Entry 7PWG (electron microscopy, 2.75 A resolution); this record covers chains 1 and N of the 44 polymer chains in the assembly.

Chain 1:
Molecule: rRNA 28S
Source organism: Giardia lamblia ATCC 50803
Sequence (2707 nucleotides; row label = number of the first residue in the row):
     1 GCGCGGCCCG AGGCGGCGGG GGCGACGGGC GGAACUUAAG CAUAUCAGUA CGCCCCGGAG
    61 GAGAAACCAA CCGGGAUUCC CCGUAGCGGC GAGCGACGCG GGAGGAGCCC GCCCCGAAGG
   121 CGCGCUGUGG GGCGCAGGCG CAGGCCCGCC GCGAGGGGGC CCGAGGGCCC CGCCCGAGAG
   181 GGUGCAAGCC CCGUACGGCG GCCGCCGGGC CUGCGCGGCG AGUAGCGCUG CUUGAGCGUG
   241 CAGCGCGAAG GGAGGCGCGG CCCUUCCAAG GCUAAAUACG CCCCGGGACC GAUAGCGGAC
   301 CAAGUAGCGC GAGCGAACGG UGAAAAGGAC GCCCUGCGGC CGCUCAAAAG ACCUGAACCC
   361 GGCCGGCCGC CGGCCCGCCG GCCCCGUCUC GAXACXCGGA CCGAGGAGCC ACGCGCCGCG
   421 GCGAGCCCGA GGGAGCCCCC GCGGCGGAGC GAGCGCGAGA CGCCCCGGGC CCGCCGCGCC
   481 CCUGCGGGCG UGCGCGGGCC GAGCCGCGGC GCGUGGGCCC GAXAGGCGGU GAUCUAUGCC
   541 CGGCGAGGGC GAGGCCGGGC GAAAGCCUGG UGGAGGCCCG CCGCGGUGCU GACGCGCAGA
   601 UCGCUCGUCG GAGCCGGGCA UGGGGGCGAA AGACUCAUCG AACCGCCUGG UAGCUGGUUG
   661 CCUCCGAAAU GUCUCCCAGG ACAGCCGCCG CCCCGCAGUU GCGGCCCGUA GAGCGCUGGC
   721 CGGCGGGAGC GGGGGGCCUG CCCCUCGCCC GCCCCCCAAA CUCCGAAGGG CCGCGCCGCC
   781 CCGCCGCUGG CCUGGGCGGG GCGGGCGAAU GCGGGCGGCG CGUGGGCCCC UCCUGGUAAG
   841 CAGGACGGGC GAGGCGGGAC GAUCCGGACG CCGGGCCAGG GUGCGCCGCC GGGGCCCGCG
   901 GAACGGCGUC GGCCGGUCCC GACAGCUGGA AGGUGGCCCC AGAAGUCGGC AUCCUCCAGG
   961 GAGUGUGUAA CAACCCACCA GCCGAAUCGG CCGGCCCGGA AAAUGGAGCG CGCCGGAGCC
  1021 CCGGACCCGC GCCCGGCCGC CGCGCGCGGC GGGUAGGAGG CCGCAGAGGC CCCGGGGGCG
  1081 AAGGCGGCGC GCAGGCCCCG CCGGACCGGC CUCUGGUGCA GAUCUCGGCA GCAGUAGCCG
  1141 CUACUCCGCG CCCCGGAGGA CUGAGGGGGA GACGGGUUCC GCGGCGCCUG CAUCUGGCCG
  1201 CGGGUGACUC GGGCCUAAGC GGCGGGUGAA GACCGGGAAG GGGCGUGCCC GCCCGUCGAA
  1261 CGGGGAGCCG GCGGAGACUC CGGCAGGCGC GGCCCCCGCG GAGACGCCCG CCCCCCGGCG
  1321 ACGCGCACGG GGACCGCGGC GGGCGGCGCC CCGGCCCGCG AACGCCCCGC AGCCCCCGGA
  1381 CGCCUUGCGC GGAGAGGGGG GCCCGGGGGC GGACCCCGCG CGUCCCCGGC CGCCCCUGAA
  1441 AAGCCGGGGG GCGCCGGCCG CGCGCCGUAC CGACCGCAGC AGGACUCCGG GGUCAGCAGC
  1501 CUCUAGCGCG GGAGCGAACG CGGCUCAGGG AAGUCGGCAA GCCGGCUCCG UAACCUCGGG
  1561 AAAAGGAGUG GCUCUGACGG CGCGCCGGGU CAGAACUGGA ACGGACGCGG GGAUCCCGAC
  1621 UGUUUACUAG AAACACAGCG UCGCGAGGGC CGCACCCGGC GCUGGCGCGA CGUGAUUUCU
  1681 GCCCAGUGCC ACGACCGUCA CCGUGAAGCG AUCCGCCGAA GCCCUGGUAA ACGGCGGGAG
  1741 UAACUAUGAC UCUCUUAAGG UAGCXAAXUG CCUCGUCGGG CAAUUUCCGA CGUGCAUGAA
  1801 UGGACCAACG AGGAUCCCAC UGUCCCGAGC CGCGCCUCCG CGAGCCUCCA GCCUCGGGAA
  1861 CGGGCGAGGG CCGGCCAGCG GGGCAAGAAG ACCCUUUUGA GCUUGACUCC AGCCCGGGCC
  1921 UGUGGGGCGG GGCGGCCGGC GCAGCGCACA GGGGAGGCCG CGCCCCUGAG ACACCCUGAC
  1981 GGCCGCCGCC GCCCCGCUCA CCCGGUCGCG CGGGGACCCG CCCGGGCGGG GAGUUCGGCU
  2041 GGGGCGGCGC GCCUGCUACA CCGGACCGCA GGCGUCCCAC GGCGGGCUCA GCGAGGACGG
  2101 AGACCUCCCG CGGAGCAGAA GGGCACAAGC CCGCCCGACC CGCGCCCCCC GUGCCGGCGC
  2161 GGGCCGCGAA AGCGGGGCCU ACCGAUCCUU CGCCGCCCCG GCCGCGGGCG CGGAGGUGGC
  2221 AGAAAAGUUA CCACAGGGAU AACUGGCUUG UGGCCGCCGA GCGCCCGCAG CGACGCGGCU
  2281 UUUUGAUCCU UXGAUGUCGG CUCUUCCUAC CGUCCGCGCG CACCGGCGCG GAAGCGUCGG
  2341 AUUGUUCACC CGUUCAAGGG AUCGUGAGCU GGGUUUAGAC CGUCGUGAGA CAGGUUAGUU
  2401 UUACCCUACU GGCCCCGGGG CCAGAGCACG GCGGGCCAGU ACGAGAGGAA CGCCCGCCGC
  2461 GGGCGCCCAG CCCCGCGGUU GCCCGCCGGG GCAGGACCGC GCGCCCGGGC CCGGGGGCCU
  2521 GGCGCUGCCG CCUCUAAAGC GCCACCCCCC CCUCCGGCCC CGCCGGGCCC GCGCCCCAGC
  2581 CCCGUGCCCC CUGCCCGAGG CGGCCCCCGC CCGGGAGGAC CACCCGGCGC GGCGCCCCUG
  2641 UACGGCGCAG GGCCUGCGAU CGCGUUCGCC CGGGGGGCGC GCCGGGCGGG CGCGCGGCCC
  2701 ACUUGCU
Unresolved in the structure: 1-3, 132-146, 202-217, 335-337, 368, 434-436, 694, 727-748, 786, 897-899, 916-987, 1139, 1293-1297, 1308-1309, 1414-1415, 1453-1457, 1479, 1580-1586, 1692, 1743-1745, 1793, 1933-1988, 2099-2103, 2392, 2444, 2565-2566, 2648, 2654-2661, 2684-2685, 2695-2707
Modified positions: OMU (o2'-methyluridine 5'-monophosphate) at position 49, OMG (o2'-methylguanosine-5'-monophosphate) at position 313, OMG (o2'-methylguanosine-5'-monophosphate) at position 386, A2M (2'-O-methyladenosine 5'-(dihydrogen phosphate)) at position 393, A2M (2'-O-methyladenosine 5'-(dihydrogen phosphate)) at position 396, A2M (2'-O-methyladenosine 5'-(dihydrogen phosphate)) at position 523, OMG (o2'-methylguanosine-5'-monophosphate) at position 624, OMG (o2'-methylguanosine-5'-monophosphate) at position 1121, OMG (o2'-methylguanosine-5'-monophosphate) at position 1204, OMG (o2'-methylguanosine-5'-monophosphate) at position 1520, OMC (o2'-methylycytidine-5'-monophosphate) at position 1684, 5MC (5-methylcytidine-5'-monophosphate) at position 1765, A2M (2'-O-methyladenosine 5'-(dihydrogen phosphate)) at position 1768, OMG (o2'-methylguanosine-5'-monophosphate) at position 1775, OMC (o2'-methylycytidine-5'-monophosphate) at position 1824, OMG (o2'-methylguanosine-5'-monophosphate) at position 1882, OMU (o2'-methyluridine 5'-monophosphate) at position 1896, OMU (o2'-methyluridine 5'-monophosphate) at position 1897, OMU (o2'-methyluridine 5'-monophosphate) at position 1908, OMG (o2'-methylguanosine-5'-monophosphate) at position 2042, OMG (o2'-methylguanosine-5'-monophosphate) at position 2074, OMG (o2'-methylguanosine-5'-monophosphate) at position 2237, 5MC (5-methylcytidine-5'-monophosphate) at position 2292, OMC (o2'-methylycytidine-5'-monophosphate) at position 2380
Ion coordination: K+ site 1: A33, OMU_49; K+ site 2 near A34 (its only coordinating residue here); K+ site 3: C35, C46; K+ site 4: U37, A42; K+ site 5 near A38 (its only coordinating residue here); K+ site 6: A38, A39, G89, G91 (together with triethylene glycol); Mg2+ site 1: G40, C41; Mg2+ site 2: C41, G1899; K+ site 7: C41, A42; K+ site 8: A42, U43; K+ site 9: U43, A44, U45; K+ site 10: U43, A44, G88, G91; 153 more K+ sites not listed; 86 more Mg2+ sites not listed

Chain N:
Molecule: Ribosomal protein L15
Source organism: Giardia lamblia ATCC 50803
UniProtKB: A8B8Z6 (A8B8Z6_GIAIC); residue numbers follow UniProt; this construct covers 1-204
Sequence (204 residues; numbered 1 to 204; the number before each row is that of its first residue):
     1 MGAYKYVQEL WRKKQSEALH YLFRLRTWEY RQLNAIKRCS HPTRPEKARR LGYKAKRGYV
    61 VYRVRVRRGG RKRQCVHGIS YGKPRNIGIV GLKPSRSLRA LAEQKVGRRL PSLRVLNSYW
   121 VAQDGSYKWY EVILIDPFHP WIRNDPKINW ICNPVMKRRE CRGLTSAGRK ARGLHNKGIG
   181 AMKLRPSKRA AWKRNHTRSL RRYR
Ion coordination: K+: Lys170, Asn176 (shared with C241(1) of chain 1)

Chain 1 / chain N interface:
Contacting residue pairs (228):
  C9(1) with Ser40(N), hydrogen bond to the phosphate; His41(N), salt bridge to the phosphate
  G10(1) with Lys37(N), salt bridge to the phosphate; Ser40(N), phosphate contact
  G18(1) with Ser112(N), hydrogen bond to the base; Phe138(N), sugar contact
  G19(1) with Ser112(N), sugar contact
  G27(1) with Lys193(N), salt bridge to the phosphate
  G28(1) with Cys161(N), hydrogen bond to the base; Arg162(N), hydrogen bond to the sugar; Arg172(N), phosphate contact; Ser187(N), phosphate contact; Ala190(N), phosphate contact
  G29(1) with Arg96(N), hydrogen bond to the sugar; Cys161(N), sugar contact; Arg162(N), sugar contact; Arg172(N), salt bridge to the phosphate; Ser187(N), hydrogen bond to the phosphate
  C30(1) with Arg96(N), phosphate contact; Arg172(N), phosphate contact
  G31(1) with Arg71(N), hydrogen bond to the phosphate; Ser95(N), phosphate contact
  G32(1) with Arg71(N), salt bridge to the phosphate; Arg73(N), salt bridge to the phosphate; Arg189(N), hydrogen bond to the base
  A33(1) with Asn86(N), phosphate contact
  A34(1) with Gly82(N), phosphate contact; Lys83(N), hydrogen bond to the phosphate; Asn86(N), hydrogen bond to the phosphate
  C35(1) with Lys83(N), salt bridge to the phosphate
  U36(1) with Lys83(N), hydrogen bond to the base
  U43(1) with Pro84(N), phosphate contact; Arg85(N), hydrogen bond to the phosphate
  A44(1) with Arg85(N), salt bridge to the phosphate
  U45(1) with Lys83(N), hydrogen bond to the base
  G48(1) with Lys188(N), hydrogen bond to the base; Arg189(N), base contact; Trp192(N), hydrogen bond to the phosphate
  OMU_49(1) with Arg189(N), salt bridge to the phosphate
  C54(1) with Cys161(N), sugar contact
  C55(1) with Lys157(N), sugar contact; Arg158(N), phosphate contact; Cys161(N), sugar contact; Arg162(N), sugar contact
  C56(1) with Pro154(N), hydrogen bond to the sugar; Val155(N), sugar contact; Lys157(N), phosphate contact; Arg158(N), phosphate contact; Arg162(N), sugar contact
  G57(1) with Pro154(N), phosphate contact; Val155(N), sugar contact; Lys157(N), salt bridge to the phosphate
  G60(1) with Val155(N), phosphate contact; Arg162(N), phosphate contact
  G61(1) with Val155(N), phosphate contact; Arg162(N), salt bridge to the phosphate; Leu164(N), phosphate contact; Arg172(N), hydrogen bond to the phosphate; Pro186(N), hydrogen bond to the sugar
  A62(1) with Leu164(N), phosphate contact; Arg169(N), salt bridge to the phosphate; Arg172(N), salt bridge to the phosphate; Arg185(N), hydrogen bond to the phosphate
  G63(1) with Arg169(N), salt bridge to the phosphate; Lys177(N), phosphate contact; Arg185(N), salt bridge to the phosphate
  A64(1) with Lys177(N), salt bridge to the phosphate
  A65(1) with Lys177(N), phosphate contact
  A66(1) with Lys177(N), salt bridge to the phosphate
  C67(1) with Lys177(N), sugar contact; Gly178(N), phosphate contact
  C68(1) with Gly178(N), phosphate contact; Ile179(N), hydrogen bond to the phosphate
  U78(1) with Arg185(N), phosphate contact
  C79(1) with Arg194(N), salt bridge to the phosphate
  C80(1) with Arg194(N), phosphate contact
  C81(1) with Ser199(N), hydrogen bond to the phosphate; Arg201(N), phosphate contact
  C82(1) with Arg201(N), salt bridge to the phosphate
  G95(1) with His196(N), salt bridge to the phosphate
  A96(1) with Lys183(N), sugar contact; Asn195(N), phosphate contact
  C97(1) with Met182(N), sugar contact; Asn195(N), phosphate contact
  G98(1) with Met182(N), phosphate contact
  G111(1) with Arg49(N), sugar contact; Arg50(N), hydrogen bond to the base
  C112(1) with Lys5(N), sugar contact; Arg49(N), salt bridge to the phosphate; Arg50(N), sugar contact
  C113(1) with Met1(N), phosphate contact; Gly2(N), hydrogen bond to the phosphate; Tyr4(N), phosphate contact; Lys5(N), hydrogen bond to the phosphate
  C114(1) with Met1(N), hydrogen bond to the phosphate; Gly2(N), hydrogen bond to the phosphate
  G120(1) with Lys56(N), hydrogen bond to the base; Trp141(N), sugar contact; Asp145(N), base contact
  C123(1) with Arg57(N), hydrogen bond to the sugar; Trp141(N), base contact
  U126(1) with His41(N), base contact
  G127(1) with Tyr4(N), hydrogen bond to the phosphate; Pro45(N), phosphate contact; Arg49(N), hydrogen bond to the sugar
  U128(1) with Arg49(N), salt bridge to the phosphate; Lys54(N), phosphate contact; Ala55(N), hydrogen bond to the phosphate; Lys56(N), sugar contact
  G129(1) with Lys54(N), salt bridge to the phosphate; Lys56(N), salt bridge to the phosphate; Lys147(N), salt bridge to the phosphate
  C219(1) with Lys5(N), phosphate contact
  G220(1) with Arg50(N), hydrogen bond to the base
  A221(1) with Gln8(N), phosphate contact; Trp11(N), sugar contact; Arg12(N), hydrogen bond to the base; Lys14(N), sugar contact; Lys47(N), salt bridge to the phosphate
  G222(1) with Trp11(N), phosphate contact; Lys14(N), salt bridge to the phosphate; Gln15(N), hydrogen bond to the base; Arg44(N), salt bridge to the phosphate; Lys47(N), salt bridge to the phosphate; Trp120(N), sugar contact
  A224(1) with Lys170(N), salt bridge to the phosphate
  U229(1) with Lys93(N), hydrogen bond to the base
  G230(1) with Gly91(N), sugar contact; Leu92(N), sugar contact; Lys93(N), sugar contact
  U232(1) with Arg85(N), salt bridge to the phosphate
  U233(1) with Lys183(N), hydrogen bond to the sugar
  G234(1) with Lys183(N), hydrogen bond to the base
  A235(1) with Gly180(N), base contact; Lys183(N), base contact
  U239(1) with Gly180(N), hydrogen bond to the sugar
  G240(1) with Asn176(N), phosphate contact; Gly180(N), sugar contact
  C241(1) with Ser95(N), hydrogen bond to the sugar; Lys170(N), sugar contact; Ala171(N), phosphate contact; Asn176(N), phosphate contact
  A242(1) with Lys93(N), base contact; Pro94(N), hydrogen bond to the sugar; Ser95(N), sugar contact; Arg96(N), sugar contact; Ser97(N), phosphate contact; Lys170(N), salt bridge to the phosphate
  G243(1) with Gly69(N), sugar contact; Gly70(N), sugar contact; Lys93(N), base contact; Ser97(N), phosphate contact; Leu98(N), hydrogen bond to the phosphate
  C244(1) with Arg68(N), salt bridge to the phosphate; Gly69(N), hydrogen bond to the phosphate; Leu98(N), phosphate contact; Lys128(N), salt bridge to the phosphate
  G245(1) with Arg68(N), salt bridge to the phosphate
  G247(1) with Gln15(N), phosphate contact
  A249(1) with Arg12(N), hydrogen bond to the base
  G255(1) with Ile179(N), base contact
  G270(1) with Leu51(N), sugar contact; Arg99(N), salt bridge to the phosphate; Asn117(N), hydrogen bond to the sugar; Ser166(N), hydrogen bond to the phosphate
  G271(1) with Trp150(N), sugar contact; Ser166(N), phosphate contact
  C272(1) with Trp150(N), sugar contact
  U273(1) with Met156(N), phosphate contact
  A411(1) with Arg204(N), hydrogen bond to the phosphate
  C412(1) with Arg204(N), salt bridge to the phosphate
  C428(1) with Tyr203(N), base contact
  G429(1) with Arg201(N), phosphate contact
  A430(1) with Arg201(N), salt bridge to the phosphate
  OMG_624(1) with Tyr81(N), hydrogen bond to the sugar
  G625(1) with His77(N), salt bridge to the phosphate
  G1225(1) with Asn34(N), hydrogen bond to the phosphate
  G1226(1) with Asn34(N), phosphate contact; Ala35(N), hydrogen bond to the phosphate; Arg65(N), salt bridge to the phosphate
  U1227(1) with Arg65(N), salt bridge to the phosphate; Arg67(N), hydrogen bond to the phosphate
  G1228(1) with Arg67(N), salt bridge to the phosphate; Lys105(N), base contact; Arg108(N), hydrogen bond to the base
  A1229(1) with Arg96(N), hydrogen bond to the sugar; Leu101(N), phosphate contact
  A1230(1) with Gln74(N), base contact; Lys105(N), salt bridge to the phosphate; Arg108(N), salt bridge to the phosphate
  G1231(1) with Gln74(N), hydrogen bond to the base; Arg108(N), phosphate contact
  C1653(1) with His77(N), salt bridge to the phosphate
  A1654(1) with Lys72(N), hydrogen bond to the phosphate; Arg73(N), sugar contact; Gln74(N), base contact; Cys75(N), sugar contact; Val76(N), phosphate contact; His77(N), hydrogen bond to the phosphate
  C1655(1) with Lys72(N), salt bridge to the phosphate
  C1909(1) with Ile87(N), sugar contact
  C1910(1) with Ile87(N), sugar contact; Ile89(N), sugar contact
  A1911(1) with His77(N), sugar contact; Gly78(N), sugar contact; Ile89(N), hydrogen bond to the phosphate; Val90(N), hydrogen bond to the phosphate
  G1912(1) with Lys72(N), salt bridge to the phosphate
  C1920(1) with Gly125(N), hydrogen bond to the sugar
  G1922(1) with His20(N), salt bridge to the phosphate
  C1999(1) with Arg24(N), hydrogen bond to the base
  A2000(1) with Trp28(N), phosphate contact; Arg31(N), hydrogen bond to the sugar
  C2001(1) with Trp28(N), phosphate contact; Arg31(N), salt bridge to the phosphate; Gln32(N), hydrogen bond to the phosphate
  G2020(1) with Gly125(N), base contact
  C2021(1) with Gly69(N), phosphate contact; Gly70(N), phosphate contact
  C2022(1) with Gly69(N), phosphate contact; Gly70(N), hydrogen bond to the phosphate
  C2023(1) with Lys93(N), salt bridge to the phosphate
  G2031(1) with Ile79(N), sugar contact
  A2032(1) with Ile79(N), sugar contact; Ser80(N), sugar contact; Tyr81(N), phosphate contact
  G2033(1) with Tyr81(N), phosphate contact; Gly82(N), sugar contact
Interface residues without a listed pair, chain 1 (121 interface residues in all): C17, C26, A42, A69, U77, C121, G122, G124, A269, G526, C1656, U1921
Interface residues without a listed pair, chain N (127 interface residues in all): Ala3, Leu33, Arg38, Gly88, Arg109, Pro111, Gln123, Asp124, Tyr127, Asn153, Arg159, Gly163, Gly173, Leu174, His175, Arg198, Leu200

In short:
The interface between chain 1 and chain N involves 121 residues on one side and 127 on the other, with 62
hydrogen bonds and 50 salt bridges. Polar contacts include G18(1)-Ser112(N), G28(1)-Cys161(N) and
G32(1)-Arg189(N). The K+ site 1 is built by A33(1) and OMU_49(1).
Chain 1 is rRNA 28S and chain N is Ribosomal protein L15, both from Giardia lamblia ATCC 50803; the structure,
Cryo-EM structure of large subunit of Giardia lamblia ribosome at 2.7 A resolution, was determined by electron
microscopy.
